Entry 4L03 (X-ray diffraction, 2.10 A resolution); this record covers chains A and B.

# Chain A (and B)
Protein: Isocitrate dehydrogenase [NADP] cytoplasmic
From: Homo sapiens
Notes: EC 1.1.1.42; chain B of this document is another copy of the same molecule, construct and numbering; everything in this record applies to it too
UniProtKB: O75874 (IDHC_HUMAN); numbering as in UniProt (aligned over 1-414)
Amino-acid sequence (425 residues; numbered 1 to 425; the number before each row is that of its first residue):
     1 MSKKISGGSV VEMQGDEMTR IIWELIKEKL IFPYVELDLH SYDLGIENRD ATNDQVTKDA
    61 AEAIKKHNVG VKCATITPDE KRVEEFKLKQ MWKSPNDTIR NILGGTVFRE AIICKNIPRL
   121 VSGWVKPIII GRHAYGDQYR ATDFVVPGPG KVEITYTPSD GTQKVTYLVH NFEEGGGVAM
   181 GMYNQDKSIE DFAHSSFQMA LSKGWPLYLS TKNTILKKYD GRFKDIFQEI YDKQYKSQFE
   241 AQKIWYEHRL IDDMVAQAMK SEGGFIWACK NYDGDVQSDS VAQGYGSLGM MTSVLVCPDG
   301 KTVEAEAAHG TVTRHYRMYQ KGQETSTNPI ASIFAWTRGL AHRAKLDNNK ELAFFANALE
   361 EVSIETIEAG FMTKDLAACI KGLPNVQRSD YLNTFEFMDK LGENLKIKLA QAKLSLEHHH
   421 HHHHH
Disordered / not traced: 1-2, 419-425 (chain B: 1-2, 415-425)
Construct notes: conflict Asp-97 (Gly in O75874); expression tag (415-425)
Metal / ion sites: Ca2+ site 1: Asp-252 (together with 2-oxoglutaric acid) (shared with Asp-275(B), Asp-279(B) of chain B); Ca2+ site 2: Asp-275, Asp-279 (together with 2-oxoglutaric acid) (shared with Asp-252(B) of chain B)
Small-molecule neighbours:
  - 2-oxoglutaric acid (AKG), molecule 1: Thr-77, Ser-94, Asn-96, Asp-97, Arg-100, Arg-109, Arg-132, Asp-275, Ala-308
  - 2-oxoglutaric acid (AKG), molecule 2: Lys-212, Thr-214, Ile-215, Asp-252
  - NADP (NAP; NADP nicotinamide-adenine-dinucleotide phosphate), molecule 1: Lys-72, Ala-74, Thr-75, Ile-76, Thr-77, Arg-82, Asn-96, Leu-288, Gly-289, Ala-307, Ala-308, His-309, Gly-310, Thr-311, Val-312, Thr-313, Arg-314, His-315, Thr-327, Asn-328, Asp-375
  - NADP (NAP), molecule 2: Thr-214, Leu-250, Asp-253, Gln-257, Lys-260
UniProt features mapped onto this chain:
  - binding site (NADP(+)): Thr-75 to Thr-77, Arg-82, Lys-260, Gly-310 to His-315, Asn-328
  - binding site (substrate): Thr-77, Ser-94 to Asn-96, Thr-98 to Arg-100, Arg-109, Arg-132, Lys-212
  - binding site (Mn(2+)): Asp-252, Asp-275, Asp-279
  - site (Critical for catalysis): Tyr-139, Lys-212
  - modified residue: Ser-2 (N-acetylserine), Tyr-42 (Phosphotyrosine), Lys-81 (N6-acetyllysine), Lys-126 (N6-succinyllysine), Lys-224 (N6-acetyllysine), Lys-233 (N6-acetyllysine), Lys-243 (N6-acetyllysine), Lys-321 (N6-acetyllysine), Ser-389 (Phosphoserine), Lys-400 (N6-succinyllysine)
  - natural variant: Arg-132 (R132C: In colorectal cancer and glioma samples; R132G: In a glioma sample; R132H: In a glioma sample; R132L: In a glioma sample; R132S: In a glioma sample)

# Interface between chain A and chain B
Residue-residue contacts (167; chain A residue first):
  Thr-77(A) / Thr-214(B)
  Thr-77(A) / Lys-217(B)
  Pro-78(A) / Lys-217(B)  hydrogen bond (backbone-side chain)
  Asp-79(A) / Asn-213(B)  hydrogen bond
  Asp-79(A) / Lys-224(B)  salt bridge
  Met-91(A) / Lys-217(B)
  Met-91(A) / Lys-218(B)
  Trp-92(A) / Lys-217(B)  hydrogen bond (backbone-side chain)
  Ser-94(A) / Ile-215(B)
  Asp-97(A) / Ile-215(B)
  Leu-120(A) / Leu-120(B)
  Leu-120(A) / Val-121(B)
  Leu-120(A) / Ser-122(B)  hydrogen bond (backbone-backbone)
  Leu-120(A) / Met-259(B)
  Leu-120(A) / Lys-260(B)
  Val-121(A) / Leu-120(B)
  Val-121(A) / Met-259(B)  hydrophobic
  Ser-122(A) / Leu-120(B)  hydrogen bond (backbone-backbone)
  Tyr-135(A) / His-170(B)
  Gln-138(A) / Ile-215(B)
  Gln-138(A) / Leu-216(B)
  Tyr-139(A) / Ile-215(B)  hydrophobic
  Thr-142(A) / Tyr-167(B)
  Thr-142(A) / Leu-168(B)  hydrogen bond (side chain-backbone)
  Thr-142(A) / Val-169(B)
  Asp-143(A) / Leu-216(B)
  Asp-143(A) / Lys-217(B)  hydrogen bond (side chain-backbone)
  Asp-143(A) / Lys-218(B)  hydrogen bond (side chain-backbone)
  Asp-143(A) / Tyr-219(B)  hydrogen bond (side chain-backbone)
  Phe-144(A) / Ile-154(B)  hydrophobic
  Phe-144(A) / Tyr-167(B)  hydrophobic
  Phe-144(A) / Lys-218(B)
  Val-145(A) / Lys-218(B)
  Val-146(A) / Tyr-156(B)  hydrophobic
  Pro-147(A) / Tyr-156(B)
  Gly-148(A) / Tyr-156(B)  hydrogen bond (backbone-side chain)
  Pro-149(A) / Tyr-156(B)  hydrogen bond (backbone-side chain)
  Pro-149(A) / Pro-158(B)
  Pro-149(A) / Ser-159(B)  hydrogen bond (backbone-backbone)
  Gly-150(A) / Tyr-156(B)
  Gly-150(A) / Thr-157(B)
  Gly-150(A) / Ser-159(B)
  Lys-151(A) / Thr-155(B)
  Lys-151(A) / Tyr-156(B)
  Lys-151(A) / Thr-157(B)  hydrogen bond (backbone-backbone)
  Val-152(A) / Ile-154(B)  hydrophobic
  Val-152(A) / Thr-155(B)
  Val-152(A) / Tyr-156(B)  hydrophobic
  Glu-153(A) / Ile-154(B)
  Glu-153(A) / Thr-155(B)  hydrogen bond (backbone-backbone)
  Ile-154(A) / Val-152(B)  hydrophobic
  Ile-154(A) / Glu-153(B)
  Ile-154(A) / Met-180(B)
  Ile-154(A) / Gly-181(B)
  Thr-155(A) / Lys-151(B)
  Thr-155(A) / Val-152(B)
  Thr-155(A) / Glu-153(B)  hydrogen bond (backbone-backbone)
  Tyr-156(A) / Val-146(B)  hydrophobic
  Tyr-156(A) / Pro-147(B)
  Tyr-156(A) / Gly-148(B)  hydrogen bond (side chain-backbone)
  Tyr-156(A) / Pro-149(B)  hydrogen bond (side chain-backbone)
  Tyr-156(A) / Gly-150(B)
  Tyr-156(A) / Lys-151(B)
  Thr-157(A) / Gly-150(B)
  Thr-157(A) / Lys-151(B)  hydrogen bond (backbone-backbone)
  Pro-158(A) / Pro-149(B)
  Ser-159(A) / Pro-149(B)  hydrogen bond (backbone-backbone)
  Ser-159(A) / Gly-150(B)  hydrogen bond (side chain-backbone)
  Tyr-167(A) / Thr-142(B)
  Tyr-167(A) / Phe-144(B)
  Leu-168(A) / Thr-142(B)  hydrogen bond (backbone-side chain)
  Val-169(A) / Thr-142(B)
  Val-169(A) / Met-182(B)
  His-170(A) / Tyr-135(B)
  His-170(A) / Tyr-183(B)  hydrogen bond
  Phe-172(A) / Tyr-183(B)  hydrophobic
  Phe-172(A) / Asn-184(B)
  Gly-176(A) / Gln-185(B)
  Gly-176(A) / Asp-186(B)  hydrogen bond (backbone-backbone)
  Gly-177(A) / Asn-184(B)
  Gly-177(A) / Gln-185(B)
  Gly-177(A) / Asp-186(B)
  Val-178(A) / Tyr-183(B)
  Val-178(A) / Asn-184(B)  hydrogen bond (backbone-backbone)
  Val-178(A) / Lys-218(B)
  Val-178(A) / Tyr-219(B)  hydrophobic
  Val-178(A) / Arg-222(B)
  Ala-179(A) / Met-182(B)
  Ala-179(A) / Tyr-219(B)
  Met-180(A) / Ile-154(B)
  Met-180(A) / Met-180(B)
  Met-180(A) / Gly-181(B)
  Met-180(A) / Met-182(B)  hydrogen bond (backbone-backbone)
  Met-180(A) / Leu-216(B)  hydrophobic
  Met-180(A) / Tyr-219(B)  hydrophobic
  Gly-181(A) / Ile-154(B)
  Gly-181(A) / Met-180(B)
  Met-182(A) / Val-169(B)
  Met-182(A) / Ala-179(B)
  Met-182(A) / Met-180(B)  hydrogen bond (backbone-backbone)
  Tyr-183(A) / Val-169(B)
  Tyr-183(A) / His-170(B)  hydrogen bond
  Tyr-183(A) / Phe-172(B)  hydrophobic
  Tyr-183(A) / Val-178(B)
  Asn-184(A) / Phe-172(B)
  Asn-184(A) / Gly-177(B)
  Asn-184(A) / Val-178(B)  hydrogen bond (backbone-backbone)
  Gln-185(A) / Glu-174(B)  hydrogen bond (side chain-backbone)
  Gln-185(A) / Gly-176(B)
  Asp-186(A) / Gly-176(B)  hydrogen bond (backbone-backbone)
  Asp-186(A) / Gly-177(B)
  Lys-212(A) / Asp-275(B)  salt bridge
  Asn-213(A) / Asp-79(B)  hydrogen bond
  Thr-214(A) / Thr-77(B)
  Ile-215(A) / Ser-94(B)
  Ile-215(A) / Asp-97(B)
  Ile-215(A) / Gln-138(B)
  Ile-215(A) / Tyr-139(B)  hydrophobic
  Leu-216(A) / Gln-138(B)
  Leu-216(A) / Asp-143(B)
  Leu-216(A) / Met-180(B)  hydrophobic
  Lys-217(A) / Thr-77(B)
  Lys-217(A) / Pro-78(B)  hydrogen bond (side chain-backbone)
  Lys-217(A) / Met-91(B)
  Lys-217(A) / Trp-92(B)  hydrogen bond (side chain-backbone)
  Lys-217(A) / Asp-143(B)  hydrogen bond (backbone-side chain)
  Lys-218(A) / Asp-143(B)  hydrogen bond (backbone-side chain)
  Lys-218(A) / Phe-144(B)
  Lys-218(A) / Val-178(B)
  Tyr-219(A) / Asp-143(B)  hydrogen bond (backbone-side chain)
  Tyr-219(A) / Val-178(B)  hydrophobic
  Tyr-219(A) / Ala-179(B)
  Tyr-219(A) / Met-180(B)  hydrophobic
  Arg-222(A) / Val-145(B)
  Arg-222(A) / Val-178(B)
  Ile-251(A) / Tyr-272(B)
  Ile-251(A) / Val-276(B)  hydrophobic
  Asp-252(A) / Asp-275(B)
  Asp-252(A) / Asp-279(B)
  Val-255(A) / Val-276(B)
  Val-255(A) / Ser-280(B)
  Ala-256(A) / Gln-283(B)
  Ala-256(A) / Leu-288(B)  hydrophobic
  Met-259(A) / Leu-120(B)
  Met-259(A) / Met-259(B)  hydrophobic
  Met-259(A) / Ser-280(B)
  Met-259(A) / Gln-283(B)
  Lys-260(A) / Leu-120(B)
  Lys-260(A) / Gln-283(B)
  Tyr-272(A) / Ile-251(B)
  Tyr-272(A) / Asp-273(B)  hydrogen bond
  Asp-273(A) / Tyr-272(B)  hydrogen bond
  Asp-275(A) / Lys-212(B)  salt bridge
  Asp-275(A) / Asp-252(B)
  Val-276(A) / Ile-251(B)  hydrophobic
  Val-276(A) / Val-255(B)  hydrophobic
  Val-276(A) / Gln-277(B)
  Gln-277(A) / Val-276(B)
  Gln-277(A) / Gln-277(B)
  Asp-279(A) / Asp-252(B)
  Ser-280(A) / Val-255(B)
  Ser-280(A) / Met-259(B)
  Gln-283(A) / Ala-256(B)
  Gln-283(A) / Met-259(B)
  Gln-283(A) / Lys-260(B)
  Gly-284(A) / Met-259(B)
  Leu-288(A) / Ala-256(B)  hydrophobic
Interface residues without a listed pair, chain A (76 interface residues in all): Glu-80, Lys-93, Ala-141, Lys-224
Interface residues without a listed pair, chain B (76 interface residues in all): Lys-93, Ala-141, Gly-284

# In short
The chain A/chain B interface involves 76 residues from each chain, with 38 hydrogen bonds and 3 salt bridges.
Among the polar pairs are Asp-79(A)/Lys-224(B), Lys-212(A)/Asp-275(B) and Pro-78(A)/Lys-217(B). Chain A binds
NADP and 2-oxoglutaric acid.
Both chains are Isocitrate dehydrogenase [NADP] cytoplasmic (Homo sapiens). Entry 4L03 (Crystal Structure
Analysis of human IDH1 mutants in complex with NADP+ and Ca2+/alpha-Ketoglutarate) was determined by X-ray
diffraction together with 4L04, 4L06 and 4KZO from the same study.
